PDB entry 5KG3 | X-ray diffraction, 1.70 A resolution | chains A and T of the 3 polymer chains in the assembly

[Chain A]
Molecule: DNA polymerase eta
Organism: Homo sapiens
Notes: EC 2.7.7.7
UniProtKB: Q9Y253 (POLH_HUMAN); residues 1-432 here = UniProt positions 1-432
Amino-acid sequence (435 residues; each row starts with the number of its first residue; numbers below 1 keep their minus sign (Gly-2 is residue -2)):
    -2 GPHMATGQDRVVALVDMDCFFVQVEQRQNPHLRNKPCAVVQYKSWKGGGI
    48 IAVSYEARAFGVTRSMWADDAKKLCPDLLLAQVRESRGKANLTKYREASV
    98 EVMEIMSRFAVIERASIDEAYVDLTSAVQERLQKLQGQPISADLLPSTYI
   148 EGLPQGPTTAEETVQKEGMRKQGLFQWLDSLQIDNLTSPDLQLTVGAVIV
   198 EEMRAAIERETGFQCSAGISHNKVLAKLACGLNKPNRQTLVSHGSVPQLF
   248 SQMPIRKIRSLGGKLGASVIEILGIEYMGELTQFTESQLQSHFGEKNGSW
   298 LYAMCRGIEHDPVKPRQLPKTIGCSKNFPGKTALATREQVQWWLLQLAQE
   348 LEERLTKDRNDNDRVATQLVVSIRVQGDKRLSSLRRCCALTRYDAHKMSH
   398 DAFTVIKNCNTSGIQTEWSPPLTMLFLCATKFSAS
Not modelled in the structure: 155-159
Sequence notes: expression tag (-2 to 0)
Bound ions: Mn2+ site 1: Asp13, Asp115, Glu116 (together with 2'-deoxyadenosine 5'-triphosphate) (shared with 2 residues of chain P); Mn2+ site 2: Asp13, Met14, Asp115 (together with diphosphate) (shared with 1 residue of chain P)
Residues lining bound ligands: diphosphate / 2'-deoxyadenosine 5'-triphosphate: Asp13, Met14, Asp15, Cys16, Phe17, Phe18, Ile48, Ala49, Tyr52, Arg55, Arg61, Ile114, Asp115, Glu116, Lys231
UniProt features mapped onto this chain:
  - binding site (Mg(2+)): Asp13, Met14, Asp115, Glu116
  - binding site (Mn(2+)): Asp13, Met14, Asp115, Glu116
  - binding site (a 2'-deoxyribonucleoside 5'-triphosphate): Arg61
  - natural variant: Val37 (deletion: In XPV), Leu75 (deletion: In XPV), Arg93 (R93P: In XPV), Arg111 (R111H: In XPV), Thr122 (T122P: In XPV), Gly153 (G153D: In a breast cancer sample), Thr191 (T191P: In XPV), Gly263 (G263V: In XPV), Val266 (V266D: In XPV), Gly295 (G295R: In XPV), Arg361 (R361S: In XPV)
  - mutagenesis: Tyr52 (Y52A/F: Reduces DNA polymerase activity; Y52E: Reduces DNA polymerase activity. Increases fidelity of replication and reduces translesion bypass), Arg61 (R61A: Reduces enzymatic activity by two-thirds), Ser62 (S62G: Increased DNA polymerase activity and translesion bypass compared to wild-type), Ala68 (A68S/V: Severe reduction in thymine dimer translesion bypass), Asn324 to Pro326 (Reduces binding to chromatin and to monoubiquitinated PCNA. Abolishes binding to monoubiquitinated PCNA; when associated with 705-E--H-713 Del)
Reported in the primary citation:
  - catalytic residues: Arg61 (proposed by the authors, not directly observed)

[Chain T]
Molecule: 12-nt DNA strand
Sequence (12 nucleotides; numbered 1 to 12; the number before each row is that of its first residue):
     1 CATTATGACGCT
Residues lining bound ligands: diphosphate / 2'-deoxyadenosine 5'-triphosphate: DT3, DT4, DA5

[Interface between chain A and chain T]
Contacting residue pairs (38):
  Gln38(A) with DT4(T), hydrogen bond to the base; DA5(T), sugar contact
  Tyr39(A) with DT4(T), phosphate contact; DA5(T), hydrogen bond to the phosphate
  Trp42(A) with DA2(T), stacking on the base
  Ile47(A) with DT3(T), base contact
  Arg61(A) with DT3(T), hydrogen bond to the base
  Ser62(A) with DT3(T), base contact
  Trp64(A) with DA2(T), phosphate contact; DT3(T), sugar contact
  Lys86(A) with DT6(T), salt bridge to the phosphate
  Leu89(A) with DA5(T), phosphate contact; DT6(T), phosphate contact
  Arg93(A) with DT6(T), salt bridge to the phosphate; DG7(T), salt bridge to the phosphate
  Lys293(A) with DC11(T), salt bridge to the phosphate
  Lys311(A) with DC9(T), salt bridge to the phosphate
  Arg313(A) with DA8(T), salt bridge to the phosphate; DC9(T), salt bridge to the phosphate
  Pro316(A) with DA8(T), phosphate contact
  Lys317(A) with DA8(T), hydrogen bond to the phosphate; DC9(T), salt bridge to the phosphate
  Thr318(A) with DG7(T), sugar contact; DA8(T), hydrogen bond to the phosphate
  Ile319(A) with DG7(T), phosphate contact
  Gly320(A) with DT6(T), sugar contact; DG7(T), hydrogen bond to the phosphate
  Cys321(A) with DT6(T), phosphate contact
  Ser322(A) with DA5(T), sugar contact; DT6(T), hydrogen bond to the phosphate
  Lys323(A) with DA5(T), salt bridge to the phosphate
  Asn324(A) with DT4(T), sugar contact; DA5(T), hydrogen bond to the phosphate
  Pro326(A) with DA2(T), base contact
  Gly327(A) with DC1(T), hydrogen bond to the phosphate; DA2(T), phosphate contact
  Arg351(A) with DT6(T), salt bridge to the phosphate; DG7(T), salt bridge to the phosphate
Interface residues without a listed pair, chain A (31 interface residues in all): Gly46, Ile48, Ala87, Arg111, Thr329, Glu347
Interface residues without a listed pair, chain T (11 interface residues in all): DG10

[Summary]
Chain A and chain T form an interface of 31 and 11 residues respectively; the contacts include 9 hydrogen
bonds, 11 salt bridges and 1 aromatic stacking contact. Among the polar pairs are Gln38(A)-DT4(T),
Arg61(A)-DT3(T) and Tyr39(A)-DA5(T). Diphosphate / 2'-deoxyadenosine 5'-triphosphate is bound between chain A
and chain T. From the paper: the catalytic residue Arg61(A).
Here chain A is DNA polymerase eta (Homo sapiens) and chain T is a 12-nt DNA strand. Entry 5KG3 (Human DNA
polymerase eta-DNA ternary complex: reaction first with 1 mM Mn2+ for 1800s then with ...) was determined by
X-ray diffraction together with 5KFA, 5KFB, 5KFC, 5KFD, 5KFE, 5KFF and 28 further entries from the same study.
